6QQO - chains C and D of the 5 polymer chains in the assembly; structure by X-ray diffraction, 2.50 A resolution.

== Chain C (and D) ==
Protein: Soluble acetylcholine receptor
Source organism: Aplysia californica
Notes: chain D of this document is another copy of the same molecule, construct and numbering; everything in this record applies to it too
UniProt: Q8WSF8 (Q8WSF8_APLCA); numbering as in UniProt (aligned over 1-236)
Amino-acid sequence (249 residues; numbered 1 to 249; the number before each row is that of its first residue):
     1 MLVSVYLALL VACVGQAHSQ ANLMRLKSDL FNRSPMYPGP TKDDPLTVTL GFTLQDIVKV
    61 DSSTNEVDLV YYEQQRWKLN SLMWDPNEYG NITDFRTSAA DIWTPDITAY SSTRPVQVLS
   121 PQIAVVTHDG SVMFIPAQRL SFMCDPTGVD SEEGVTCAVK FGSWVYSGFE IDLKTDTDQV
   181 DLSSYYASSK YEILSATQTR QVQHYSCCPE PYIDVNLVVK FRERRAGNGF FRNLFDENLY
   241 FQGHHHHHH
Not modelled in the structure: 1-19, 225-249 (chain D: 1-19, 226-249)
Cystine bridges: C144-C157, C207-C208
Covalently attached groups: N-acetylglucosamine (NAG) linked to N91
Construct notes: conflict V60 (Ala in Q8WSF8), V155 (Ala in Q8WSF8); expression tag (237-249)
Small-molecule neighbours:
  - 2-Fluoro- (JC8; 6-[5-[(1R,2R,4S)-7-azabicyclo[2.2.1]heptan-2-yl]-2-fluoranyl-pyridin-3-yl]pyridine-3-carboxamide), molecule 1: Y72, D94, R96, I123, V125, T127, M133, I135
  - 2-Fluoro- (JC8), molecule 2: Y110, W164, V165, Y205, C207, C208, E210, Y212
From the paper describing this entry:
  - post-translational modification sites: N91
  - binding site for 2-Fluoro-: Y72, D94, R96, Y110, I123, V125, T127, M133, I135, W164, V165, Y205, C207, C208, Y212
  - binding site for phosphate ion: K42, D94, R96, S167, E170, E210

== Chain C / chain D interface ==
Contacting residue pairs (47):
  Y37(C) - Q20(D)
  P38(C) - L23(D)  hydrophobic
  P38(C) - M24(D)
  T41(C) - L23(D)
  K42(C) - D94(D)  salt bridge
  D44(C) - Q20(D)  hydrogen bond
  S62(C) - K190(D)  hydrogen bond (backbone-side chain)
  S63(C) - K190(D)
  T64(C) - V58(D)
  T64(C) - K59(D)
  N65(C) - S188(D)  hydrogen bond (side chain-backbone)
  N65(C) - K190(D)
  E66(C) - V58(D)
  E66(C) - R139(D)  salt bridge
  D106(C) - P121(D)
  D106(C) - I123(D)
  T108(C) - L119(D)
  T108(C) - P121(D)
  Y110(C) - Q55(D)  hydrogen bond (backbone-side chain)
  S112(C) - V70(D)
  S112(C) - L119(D)
  T113(C) - R139(D)  hydrogen bond (backbone-side chain)
  R114(C) - Q117(D)  hydrogen bond
  R114(C) - L119(D)
  R114(C) - R139(D)
  P115(C) - Q117(D)
  P115(C) - V118(D)
  P115(C) - L119(D)
  M143(C) - D56(D)
  M143(C) - V70(D)  hydrophobic
  M143(C) - Y186(D)
  C144(C) - Y186(D)  hydrogen bond (backbone-side chain)
  D145(C) - Y186(D)  hydrogen bond (backbone-side chain)
  D145(C) - S188(D)
  W164(C) - Y72(D)  hydrophobic
  W164(C) - S120(D)
  W164(C) - P121(D)
  W164(C) - I135(D)  hydrogen bond (side chain-backbone)
  W164(C) - A137(D)  hydrophobic
  V165(C) - R96(D)  hydrogen bond (backbone-side chain)
  V165(C) - I123(D)  hydrophobic
  Y166(C) - R96(D)
  S167(C) - R96(D)
  E170(C) - R96(D)  salt bridge
  S206(C) - D181(D)  hydrogen bond
  S206(C) - S183(D)  hydrogen bond
  C207(C) - Q74(D)
Interface residues without a listed pair, chain C (32 interface residues in all): P35, M36, D43, S111, Y212
Interface residues without a listed pair, chain D (30 interface residues in all): K27, G90, T93, S189

== In short ==
The interface between chain C and chain D involves 32 residues on one side and 30 on the other; the contacts
include 12 hydrogen bonds and 3 salt bridges. Among the polar pairs are K42(C)-D94(D), E66(C)-R139(D) and
E170(C)-R96(D). The paper reports a binding site for 2-Fluoro- at Y72(C), D94(C) and R96(C) among others; a
binding site for phosphate ion at K42(C), D94(C) and R96(C) among others.
Both chains are Soluble acetylcholine receptor (Aplysia californica). Entry 6QQO (Aplysia californica AChBP in
complex with 2-Fluoro-(carbamoylpyridinyl)deschloroepibatidine analogue (3)) was determined by X-ray
diffraction together with 6QQP and 6QKK from the same study.
